PDB entry 9DUL | electron microscopy, 2.56 A resolution | chains A and P of the 21 polymer chains in the assembly

== Chain A ==
Molecule: 16S rRNA
Source organism: Escherichia coli
Sequence (1533 nucleotides; row label = number of the first residue in the row):
     2 AAUUGAAGAG UUUGAUCAUG GCUCAGAUUG AACGCUGGCG GCAGGCCUAA CACAUGCAAG
    62 UCGAACGGUA ACAGGAAGAA GCUUGCUUCU UUGCUGACGA GUGGCGGACG GGUGAGUAAU
   122 GUCUGGGAAA CUGCCUGAUG GAGGGGGAUA ACUACUGGAA ACGGUAGCUA AUACCGCAUA
   182 ACGUCGCAAG ACCAAAGAGG GGGACCUUCG GGCCUCUUGC CAUCGGAUGU GCCCAGAUGG
   242 GAUUAGCUAG UAGGUGGGGU AACGGCUCAC CUAGGCGACG AUCCCUAGCU GGUCUGAGAG
   302 GAUGACCAGC CACACUGGAA CUGAGACACG GUCCAGACUC CUACGGGAGG CAGCAGUGGG
   362 GAAUAUUGCA CAAUGGGCGC AAGCCUGAUG CAGCCAUGCC GCGUGUAUGA AGAAGGCCUU
   422 CGGGUUGUAA AGUACUUUCA GCGGGGAGGA AGGGAGUAAA GUUAAUACCU UUGCUCAUUG
   482 ACGUUACCCG CAGAAGAAGC ACCGGCUAAC UCCGUGCCAG CAGCCXCGGU AAUACGGAGG
   542 GUGCAAGCGU UAAUCGGAAU UACUGGGCGU AAAGCGCACG CAGGCGGUUU GUUAAGUCAG
   602 AUGUGAAAUC CCCGGGCUCA ACCUGGGAAC UGCAUCUGAU ACUGGCAAGC UUGAGUCUCG
   662 UAGAGGGGGG UAGAAUUCCA GGUGUAGCGG UGAAAUGCGU AGAGAUCUGG AGGAAUACCG
   722 GUGGCGAAGG CGGCCCCCUG GACGAAGACU GACGCUCAGG UGCGAAAGCG UGGGGAGCAA
   782 ACAGGAUUAG AUACCCUGGU AGUCCACGCC GUAAACGAUG UCGACUUGGA GGUUGUGCCC
   842 UUGAGGCGUG GCUUCCGGAG CUAACGCGUU AAGUCGACCG CCUGGGGAGU ACGGCCGCAA
   902 GGUUAAAACU CAAAUGAAUU GACGGGGGCC CGCACAAGCG GUGGAGCAUG UGGUUUAAUU
   962 CGAUCXAACG CGAAGAACCU UACCUGGUCU UGACAUCCAC GGAAGUUUUC AGAGAUGAGA
  1022 AUGUGCCUUC GGGAACCGUG AGACAGGUGC UGCAUGGCUG UCGUCAGCUC GUGUUGUGAA
  1082 AUGUUGGGUU AAGUCCCGCA ACGAGCGCAA CCCUUAUCCU UUGUUGCCAG CGGUCCGGCC
  1142 GGGAACUCAA AGGAGACUGC CAGUGAUAAA CUGGAGGAAG GUGGGGAUGA CGUCAAGUCA
  1202 UCAUGGCCCU UACGACCAGG GCUACACACG UGCUACAAUG GCGCAUACAA AGAGAAGCGA
  1262 CCUCGCGAGA GCAAGCGGAC CUCAUAAAGU GCGUCGUAGU CCGGAUUGGA GUCUGCAACU
  1322 CGACUCCAUG AAGUCGGAAU CGCUAGUAAU CGUGGAUCAG AAUGCCACGG UGAAUACGUU
  1382 CCCGGGCCUU GUACACACCG CCCGUXACAC CAUGGGAGUG GGUUGCAAAA GAAGUAGGUA
  1442 GCUUAACCUU CGGGAGGGCG CUUACCACUU UGUGAUUCAU GACUGGGGUG AAGUCGUAAC
  1502 AAGGUAACCG UAGGGGAACC UGCGGUUGGA UCA
Disordered / not traced: 205-213, 841-845, 1207, 1516
Modified / non-standard residues: PSU (pseudouridine-5'-monophosphate) at position 516, G7M (N7-methyl-guanosine-5'-monophosphate) at position 527, 5MC (5-methylcytidine-5'-monophosphate) at position 967, 4OC (4n,o2'-methylcytidine-5'-monophosphate) at position 1402, 5MC (5-methylcytidine-5'-monophosphate) at position 1407, UR3 (3-methyluridine-5'-monophoshate) at position 1498, MA6 (6N-dimethyladenosine-5'-monophoshate) at position 1518, MA6 (6N-dimethyladenosine-5'-monophoshate) at position 1519
Differences from the reference sequence: conflict C966 (G493406 in 2852408577)

== Chain P ==
Protein: Small ribosomal subunit protein bS16
Source organism: Escherichia coli
UniProt: C3SYP2 (C3SYP2_ECOLX); residue numbers follow UniProt; this construct covers 1-82
Sequence (82 residues; each row starts with the number of its first residue):
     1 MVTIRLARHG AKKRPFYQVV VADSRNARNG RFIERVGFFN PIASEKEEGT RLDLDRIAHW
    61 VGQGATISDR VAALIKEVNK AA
Disordered / not traced: 82

== How chain A and chain P interact ==
Contacting residue pairs (77):
  C43(A) - Ala11(P)  phosphate contact
  C43(A) - Lys12(P)  salt bridge to the phosphate
  A44(A) - Ala11(P)  phosphate contact
  A44(A) - Lys12(P)  phosphate contact
  C110(A) - Arg25(P)  hydrogen bond to the sugar
  G111(A) - Arg25(P)  sugar contact
  G111(A) - Ala27(P)  phosphate contact
  G112(A) - Ala27(P)  phosphate contact
  G134(A) - Arg25(P)  hydrogen bond to the base
  C135(A) - Met1(P)  hydrogen bond to the base
  C136(A) - Met1(P)  sugar contact
  C136(A) - Gly64(P)  hydrogen bond to the sugar
  C136(A) - Thr66(P)  sugar contact
  U137(A) - Gly64(P)  sugar contact
  G227(A) - Gln63(P)  hydrogen bond to the base
  G227(A) - Gly64(P)  base contact
  A228(A) - Val2(P)  sugar contact
  A228(A) - Trp60(P)  sugar contact
  A228(A) - Gln63(P)  sugar contact
  U229(A) - Val2(P)  sugar contact
  U229(A) - Asp23(P)  hydrogen bond to the sugar
  U229(A) - Ile33(P)  sugar contact
  G230(A) - Asp23(P)  sugar contact
  G230(A) - Arg25(P)  hydrogen bond to the sugar
  G230(A) - Arg31(P)  salt bridge to the phosphate
  U231(A) - Arg31(P)  salt bridge to the phosphate
  A309(A) - Asn29(P)  sugar contact
  A309(A) - Gly30(P)  phosphate contact
  A309(A) - Arg31(P)  phosphate contact
  G310(A) - Gly30(P)  phosphate contact
  G310(A) - Arg31(P)  hydrogen bond to the phosphate
  C311(A) - Arg31(P)  salt bridge to the phosphate
  A374(A) - Tyr17(P)  hydrogen bond to the sugar
  A374(A) - Arg70(P)  hydrogen bond to the phosphate
  U375(A) - Leu6(P)  hydrogen bond to the sugar
  U375(A) - Tyr17(P)  hydrogen bond to the sugar
  U375(A) - Arg28(P)  hydrogen bond to the base
  U375(A) - Arg70(P)  salt bridge to the phosphate
  G376(A) - Arg5(P)  hydrogen bond to the phosphate
  G376(A) - Leu6(P)  hydrogen bond to the phosphate
  G376(A) - Arg28(P)  sugar contact
  G376(A) - Ser68(P)  hydrogen bond to the phosphate
  G376(A) - Arg70(P)  phosphate contact
  G376(A) - Val71(P)  phosphate contact
  G377(A) - Thr3(P)  phosphate contact
  G377(A) - Arg5(P)  salt bridge to the phosphate
  G377(A) - Ser24(P)  sugar contact
  U390(A) - Arg28(P)  hydrogen bond to the sugar
  G391(A) - Arg8(P)  salt bridge to the phosphate
  G391(A) - Arg28(P)  salt bridge to the phosphate
  C392(A) - Lys12(P)  phosphate contact
  C392(A) - Lys13(P)  hydrogen bond to the phosphate
  A393(A) - Lys12(P)  salt bridge to the phosphate
  G449(A) - Ile42(P)  sugar contact
  G450(A) - Pro15(P)  sugar contact
  G450(A) - Pro41(P)  sugar contact
  G450(A) - Ile42(P)  sugar contact
  A451(A) - Arg70(P)  salt bridge to the phosphate
  A452(A) - Arg70(P)  sugar contact
  A452(A) - Ala73(P)  sugar contact
  A452(A) - Lys76(P)  phosphate contact
  G453(A) - Lys76(P)  salt bridge to the phosphate
  C483(A) - Lys13(P)  hydrogen bond to the sugar
  G484(A) - Lys13(P)  base contact
  A608(A) - Phe32(P)  sugar contact
  G616(A) - Glu47(P)  sugar contact
  G617(A) - Arg14(P)  hydrogen bond to the sugar
  G617(A) - Ser44(P)  sugar contact
  C618(A) - Arg14(P)  sugar contact
  C624(A) - Gly10(P)  sugar contact
  U625(A) - Phe16(P)  phosphate contact
  G626(A) - Phe16(P)  sugar contact
  G626(A) - Gln18(P)  hydrogen bond to the phosphate
  G626(A) - Phe38(P)  phosphate contact
  G626(A) - Arg51(P)  hydrogen bond to the sugar
  G627(A) - Arg35(P)  salt bridge to the phosphate
  G627(A) - Phe38(P)  phosphate contact
Also at the interface, not in a pair above, chain A (42 interface residues in all): G378, C623
Also at the interface, not in a pair above, chain P (47 interface residues in all): Ala7, His9, Asn26, Gly62, Ala65, Asp69

== Overview ==
42 residues of chain A face 47 of chain P across their interface, with 22 hydrogen bonds and 12 salt bridges.
Polar contacts include G134(A)-Arg25(P), C135(A)-Met1(P) and G227(A)-Gln63(P).
Here chain A is 16S rRNA and chain P is Small ribosomal subunit protein bS16, both from Escherichia coli.
Entry 9DUL (Structure of mutant 30S subunit with extended helix 26, version 4) was determined by electron
microscopy (same publication as 9DUK).
